Entry 5ZGB (electron microscopy, 3.63 A resolution); this record covers chains C and E of the 17 polymer chains in the assembly.

Chain C:
Name: PsaC
Source organism: Cyanidioschyzon merolae (strain 10D)
Notes: EC 1.97.1.12
Reference sequence: Q85G47 (PSAC_CYAM1); residue numbers follow UniProt; this construct covers 1-81
Chain sequence (81 residues; each row starts with the number of its first residue):
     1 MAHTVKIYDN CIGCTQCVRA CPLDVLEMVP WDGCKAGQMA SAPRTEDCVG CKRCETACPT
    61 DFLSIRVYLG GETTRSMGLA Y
Disordered / not traced: 1
Metal / ion sites: 4Fe-4S cluster Fe near C51 (its only coordinating residue here)
Small-molecule neighbours:
  - 4Fe-4S cluster (SF4), molecule 1: V5, C21, P22, L23, V25, L26, C48, V49, G50, C51, K52, R53, C54, V67
  - 4Fe-4S cluster (SF4), molecule 2: C11, I12, G13, C14, T15, Q16, C17, M28, A57, C58, P59, T60, S64, I65
Curated features (UniProtKB/Swiss-Prot):
  - binding site ([4Fe-4S] cluster): C11, C14, C17, C21, C48, C51, C54, C58

Chain E:
Name: PsaE
Source organism: Cyanidioschyzon merolae (strain 10D)
Reference sequence: Q85FZ1 (Q85FZ1_CYAM1); numbering as in UniProt (aligned over 1-94)
Chain sequence (94 residues; row label = number of the first residue in the row):
     1 MIKKGSLVKI LRPESFWYNE VGTVVNVETS KVLYPVLVRF DKVNYSGLNS TNFSLDELVE
    61 IKVEIKSDTS AKSPVKPPVK SEVKAEKENK KEGA
Disordered / not traced: 1, 63-94

Chain C / chain E interface:
Residue-residue contacts (17; chain C residue first):
  D9(C) - Y34(E)
  N10(C) - R12(E)
  N10(C) - Y34(E)
  I12(C) - N52(E)
  W31(C) - L33(E)  hydrophobic
  G33(C) - V32(E)
  G33(C) - L33(E)  hydrogen bond (backbone-backbone)
  C34(C) - V32(E)
  K35(C) - E28(E)
  K35(C) - V32(E)
  P59(C) - L48(E)  hydrophobic
  D61(C) - R12(E)  salt bridge
  D61(C) - S15(E)  hydrogen bond
  D61(C) - N44(E)
  D61(C) - T51(E)  hydrogen bond
  D61(C) - F53(E)
  F62(C) - E14(E)
Interface residues without a listed pair, chain C (12 interface residues in all): D32, T60
Interface residues without a listed pair, chain E (14 interface residues in all): W17, K31

Overview:
Chain C and chain E form an interface of 12 and 14 residues respectively; the contacts include 3 hydrogen
bonds and 1 salt bridge. Polar contacts include D61(C)-R12(E), D61(C)-S15(E) and D61(C)-T51(E). Bound to chain
C: 4Fe-4S cluster.
Here chain C is PsaC and chain E is PsaE, both from Cyanidioschyzon merolae (strain 10D). Entry 5ZGB (Cryo-EM
structure of the red algal PSI-LHCR) was determined by electron microscopy together with 5ZGH from the same
study.
